PDB entry 4FQI | X-ray diffraction, 1.71 A resolution | chains A and B of the 4 polymer chains in the assembly

== Chain A ==
Protein: Hemagglutinin HA1
Source organism: Influenza A virus
UniProtKB: Q6DQ33 (Q6DQ33_9INFA); the construct lacks a stretch of the UniProt sequence, so the offset changes along the chain: 11-55 = UniProt 17-61; 56-83 = UniProt 63-90; 84-96 = UniProt 92-104; 97-125 = UniProt 106-134; 3 more segments
Amino-acid sequence (334 residues; numbered 7 to 333 plus 7 insertion-coded residues; the number before each row is that of its first residue; a row labelled like 125A-125B holds insertion residues (125A, then the next letters in order)):
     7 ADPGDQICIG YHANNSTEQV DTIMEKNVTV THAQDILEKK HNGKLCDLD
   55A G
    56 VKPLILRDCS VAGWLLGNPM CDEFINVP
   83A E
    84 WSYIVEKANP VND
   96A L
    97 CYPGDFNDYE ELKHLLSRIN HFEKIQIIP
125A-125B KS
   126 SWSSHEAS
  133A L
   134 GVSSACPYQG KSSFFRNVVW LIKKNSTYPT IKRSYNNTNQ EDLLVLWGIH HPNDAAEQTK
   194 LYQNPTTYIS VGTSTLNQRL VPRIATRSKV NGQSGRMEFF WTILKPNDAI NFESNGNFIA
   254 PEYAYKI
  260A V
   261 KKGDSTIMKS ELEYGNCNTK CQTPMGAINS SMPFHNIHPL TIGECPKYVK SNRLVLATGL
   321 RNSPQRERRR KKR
Not modelled in the structure: 7, 325-333
Disulfides: Cys52-Cys277, Cys64-Cys76, Cys97-Cys139, Cys281-Cys305
Covalent attachments: N-acetylglucosamine (NAG) linked to Asn21, Asn33, Asn169
Differences from the reference sequence: expression tag (7-10)

== Chain B ==
Protein: Hemagglutinin HA2
Source organism: Influenza A virus
UniProtKB: Q6DQ33 (Q6DQ33_9INFA); residues 1-174 here correspond to UniProt positions 347-520 (UniProt number = residue number + 346)
Amino-acid sequence (177 residues; numbered 1 to 177; the number before each row is that of its first residue):
     1 GLFGAIAGFI EGGWQGMVDG WYGYHHSNEQ GSGYAADKES TQKAIDGVTN KVNSIIDKMN
    61 TQFEAVGREF NNLERRIENL NKKMEDGFLD VWTYNAELLV LMENERTLDF HDSNVKNLYD
   121 KVRLQLRDNA KELGNGCFEF YHKCDNECME SVRNGTYDYP QYSEEARLKR EEISSGR
Not modelled in the structure: 177
Disulfides: Cys144-Cys148
Covalent attachments: N-acetylglucosamine (NAG) linked to Asn154
Differences from the reference sequence: expression tag (175-177)

== Interface between chain A and chain B ==
Inter-chain disulfides: Cys14(A)-Cys137(B)
Contacting residue pairs (112; chain A residue first):
  Asp8(A) with Lys169(B)
  Pro9(A) with Glu139(B)
  Gly10(A) with Glu139(B), hydrogen bond (backbone-side chain); Phe140(B)
  Asp11(A) with Ser27(B); Asn28(B); Glu29(B); Glu139(B); Phe140(B), hydrogen bond (backbone-backbone); Lys143(B); Cys144(B), hydrogen bond (side chain-backbone)
  Gln12(A) with His26(B); Ser27(B), hydrogen bond (backbone-backbone); Leu133(B); Cys137(B); Phe138(B); Met149(B)
  Ile13(A) with Tyr24(B), hydrophobic; His25(B); Cys137(B); Phe138(B), hydrogen bond (backbone-backbone); Phe140(B), hydrophobic
  Cys14(A) with Trp14(B); Gly23(B); Tyr24(B); His25(B), hydrogen bond (backbone-backbone); Gly136(B); Cys137(B), disulfide
  Ile15(A) with Ile10(B); Trp14(B); Gly23(B); Tyr119(B), hydrophobic; Val122(B), hydrophobic; Gly136(B), hydrogen bond (backbone-backbone); Phe138(B), hydrophobic
  Gly16(A) with Trp14(B); Tyr22(B); Gly23(B), hydrogen bond (backbone-backbone)
  Tyr17(A) with Ile6(B), hydrophobic; Ala7(B), hydrogen bond (side chain-backbone); Ile10(B); Gly12(B), hydrogen bond (side chain-backbone); Gly13(B), hydrogen bond (side chain-backbone); Trp14(B), hydrogen bond (backbone-backbone); Met17(B); Trp21(B); Val115(B), hydrophobic
  His18(A) with Met17(B), hydrogen bond (side chain-backbone); Gly20(B); Trp21(B), hydrogen bond (backbone-backbone)
  Ala19(A) with Gly13(B); Trp14(B), hydrogen bond (backbone-backbone); Gln15(B)
  Asn20(A) with Gln15(B), hydrogen bond (backbone-side chain)
  Asn21(A) with Gln15(B)
  Val26(A) with Asn104(B)
  Asp27(A) with Leu101(B); Asn104(B), hydrogen bond (backbone-side chain)
  Thr28(A) with Leu101(B); Asn104(B); Glu105(B), hydrogen bond; Leu108(B)
  Ile29(A) with Leu101(B), hydrophobic; Glu105(B), hydrogen bond (backbone-side chain)
  Met30(A) with Glu105(B), hydrogen bond (backbone-side chain)
  Lys32(A) with Leu101(B)
  Val34(A) with Leu108(B), hydrophobic
  Val36(A) with Leu108(B), hydrophobic
  His38(A) with Trp21(B)
  Ile42(A) with Val100(B), hydrophobic
  Glu106(A) with Glu69(B); Phe70(B); Asn71(B)
  Lys109(A) with Glu69(B), salt bridge
  Lys269(A) with Glu69(B)
  Pro293(A) with Ile56(B), hydrophobic
  Phe294(A) with Met59(B), hydrophobic; Gln62(B); Ala96(B), hydrophobic
  Pro299(A) with Ala65(B); Leu89(B), hydrophobic
  Leu300(A) with Ala65(B); Val66(B); Gly67(B)
  Lys307(A) with Met59(B); Asn60(B), hydrogen bond (side chain-backbone); Gln62(B); Glu64(B), salt bridge
  Tyr308(A) with Gln62(B); Leu89(B), hydrophobic
  Val309(A) with Thr93(B)
  Lys310(A) with Leu89(B); Asp90(B), salt bridge; Thr93(B), hydrogen bond (backbone-side chain)
  Ser311(A) with Thr93(B); Glu97(B), hydrogen bond
  Leu314(A) with Glu97(B)
  Val315(A) with Val100(B); Asn104(B), hydrogen bond (backbone-side chain)
  Leu316(A) with Ile55(B), hydrophobic; Asn104(B)
  Ala317(A) with Asn104(B), hydrogen bond (backbone-side chain); Thr107(B)
  Thr318(A) with Trp21(B); Val48(B); Thr107(B); His111(B), hydrogen bond (backbone-side chain)
  Gly319(A) with Leu108(B); His111(B), hydrogen bond (backbone-side chain)
  Leu320(A) with Trp21(B), hydrophobic; His111(B)
  Arg321(A) with Leu108(B)
Also at the interface, not in a pair above, chain A (48 interface residues in all): Glu31, Glu89, Ile267, Ser323
Also at the interface, not in a pair above, chain B (70 interface residues in all): Glu11, Val18, Val52, Thr61, Glu74, Glu85, Trp92, Leu98, Met102, Leu118, Leu126, His142, Val152, Arg153

== Overview ==
48 residues of chain A face 70 of chain B across their interface, with 1 disulfide bond, 27 hydrogen bonds and
3 salt bridges. Polar pairs include Lys109(A)-Glu69(B), Lys307(A)-Glu64(B) and Lys310(A)-Asp90(B). Covalently
linked N-acetylglucosamine: at Asn21(A), Asn33(A) and Asn169(A). Covalently linked N-acetylglucosamine: at
Asn154(B).
Chain A is Hemagglutinin HA1 and chain B is Hemagglutinin HA2, both from Influenza A virus; the structure,
Crystal Structure of Fab CR9114 in Complex with a H5N1 influenza virus hemagglutinin, was determined by X-ray
diffraction together with 4FQH, 4FQJ, 4FQK, 4FQM, 4FQV and 4FQY from the same study.
